4WZS - chains C and D of the 6 polymer chains in the assembly; structure by X-ray diffraction, 3.78 A resolution.

# Chain C
Molecule: Similarity to HELICASE MOT1
Source organism: Encephalitozoon cuniculi (strain GB-M1)
Reference sequence: Q8SVZ5 (Q8SVZ5_ENCCU); numbering as in UniProt (aligned over 2-778)
Sequence (780 residues; each row starts with the number of its first residue; numbers below 1 keep their minus sign (Gly-1 is residue -1)):
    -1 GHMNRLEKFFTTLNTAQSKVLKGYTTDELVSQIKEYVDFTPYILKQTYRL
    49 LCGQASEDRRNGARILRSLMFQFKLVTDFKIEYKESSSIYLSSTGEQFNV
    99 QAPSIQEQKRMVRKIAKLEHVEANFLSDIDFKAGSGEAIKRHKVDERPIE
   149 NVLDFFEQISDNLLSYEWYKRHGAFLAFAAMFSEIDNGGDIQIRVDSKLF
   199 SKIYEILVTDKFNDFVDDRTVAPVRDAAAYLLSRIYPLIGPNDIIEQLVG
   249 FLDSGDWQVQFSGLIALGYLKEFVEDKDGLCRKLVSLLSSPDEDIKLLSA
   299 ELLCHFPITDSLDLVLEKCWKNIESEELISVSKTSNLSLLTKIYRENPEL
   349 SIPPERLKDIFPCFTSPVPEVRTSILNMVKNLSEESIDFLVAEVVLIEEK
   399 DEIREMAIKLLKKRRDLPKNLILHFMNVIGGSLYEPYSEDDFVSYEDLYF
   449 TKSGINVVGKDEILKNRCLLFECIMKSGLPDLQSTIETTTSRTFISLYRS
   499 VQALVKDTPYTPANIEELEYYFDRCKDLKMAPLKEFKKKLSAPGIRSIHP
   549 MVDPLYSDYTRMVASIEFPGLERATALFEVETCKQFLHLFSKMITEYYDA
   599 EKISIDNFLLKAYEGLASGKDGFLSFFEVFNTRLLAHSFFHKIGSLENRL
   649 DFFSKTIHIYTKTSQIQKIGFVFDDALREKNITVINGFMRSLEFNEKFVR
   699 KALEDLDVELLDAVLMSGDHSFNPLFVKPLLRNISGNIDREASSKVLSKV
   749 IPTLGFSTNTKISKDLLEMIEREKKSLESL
Disordered / not traced: -1 to 0, 98-142, 412-414, 485-486, 504-509
Modified positions: Mse1, Mse109 (selenomethionine); Mse68, Mse179, Mse376, Mse404, Mse424, Mse473, Mse528, Mse549, Mse560, Mse591, Mse687, Mse714, Mse767 (selenomethionine; parent Met)
Construct notes: expression tag (-1 to 1)
Reported in the primary citation:
  - conformationally variable residues (order/disorder transition): Val98 to Val142

# Chain D
Molecule: ECU04_1440 protein
Source organism: Encephalitozoon cuniculi (strain GB-M1)
Reference sequence: Q8ST28 (Q8ST28_ENCCU); residue numbers follow UniProt; this construct covers 2-198
Sequence (200 residues; numbered -1 to 198; the number before each row is that of its first residue; numbers below 1 keep their minus sign (Gly-1 is residue -1)):
    -1 GHMDAPDISYEHQETSVPNRSGIIPTLQNVVATVNLSCKLDLKNIALRAR
    49 NAEYNPKRFAAVIMRIREPKTTALIFASGKMVITGAKSEKSSRMAAQRYA
    99 KIIHKLGFNATFDDFKIQNIVSSCDIKFSIRLEGLAYAHSNYCSYEPELF
   149 PGLIYRMVKPKIVLLIFVSGKIVLTGAKVRDDIYQAFNNIYPVLIQHRKA
Disordered / not traced: -1 to 18, 197-198
Modified positions: Mse1 (selenomethionine); Mse62, Mse79, Mse92, Mse155 (selenomethionine; parent Met)
Construct notes: expression tag (-1 to 1)

# Chain C / chain D interface
Pairs across the interface (51):
  Ser54(C) with Arg48(D)
  Leu89(C) with Leu45(D); Arg46(D)
  Ser90(C) with Ala44(D); Leu45(D), hydrogen bond (side chain-backbone)
  Ser91(C) with Leu45(D)
  Gly93(C) with Lys41(D)
  Phe96(C) with Lys41(D); Leu45(D), hydrophobic; Tyr52(D); Pro54(D)
  Asn97(C) with Lys41(D), hydrogen bond
  Trp166(C) with Arg48(D)
  Lys209(C) with Arg46(D)
  Phe210(C) with Leu45(D); Arg46(D); Ala47(D); Arg48(D)
  Asn211(C) with Arg46(D), hydrogen bond (backbone-backbone); Ala47(D); Arg48(D), hydrogen bond (backbone-backbone)
  Asp212(C) with Arg48(D), salt bridge; Asn49(D)
  Phe213(C) with Ala47(D), hydrophobic; Asn49(D), hydrogen bond (backbone-side chain); Ile64(D); Ile100(D), hydrophobic; Leu104(D), hydrophobic
  Val214(C) with Asn49(D); Ile64(D); Arg65(D), hydrogen bond (backbone-backbone)
  Asp215(C) with Arg65(D); Glu66(D)
  Asp216(C) with Glu66(D); Arg96(D)
  Trp255(C) with Lys103(D), hydrogen bond (side chain-backbone)
  Gln256(C) with Arg46(D)
  Pro289(C) with Lys99(D), hydrogen bond (backbone-side chain)
  Asp290(C) with Lys103(D)
  Glu291(C) with Lys99(D); Lys103(D)
  Asp292(C) with Lys103(D), salt bridge
  Leu326(C) with Gln95(D)
  Ile327(C) with Arg96(D)
  Thr449(C) with Arg178(D)
  Lys450(C) with Ile22(D)
  Ser451(C) with Ile22(D); Arg178(D); Tyr182(D), hydrogen bond
  Asn454(C) with Ile22(D); Thr24(D)
Interface residues without a listed pair, chain C (33 interface residues in all): Pro221, Pro365, Asp445, Val455, Pro548
Interface residues without a listed pair, chain D (26 interface residues in all): Gly20, Arg63, Lys88, Mse92

# Overview
33 residues of chain C face 26 of chain D across their interface, with 9 hydrogen bonds and 2 salt bridges.
Polar pairs include Asp212(C)-Arg48(D), Asp292(C)-Lys103(D) and Ser90(C)-Leu45(D). From the paper:
conformational variability at Val98(C).
Here chain C is Similarity to HELICASE MOT1 and chain D is ECU04_1440 protein, both from Encephalitozoon
cuniculi (strain GB-M1). Entry 4WZS (Crystal structure of the Mot1 N-terminal domain in complex with TBP and
NC2 bound to a ...) was determined by X-ray diffraction.
